PDB entry 9K9V | electron microscopy, 3.00 A resolution | chains A and E of the 5 polymer chains in the assembly

== Chain A ==
Protein: DNA polymerase
From: Monkeypox virus
Notes: EC 2.7.7.7
UniProt: A0A7H0DN44 (DPOL_MONPV); residue numbers follow UniProt; this construct covers 1-1006
Chain sequence (1031 residues; each row starts with the number of its first residue; numbers below 1 keep their minus sign (Met-24 is residue -24)):
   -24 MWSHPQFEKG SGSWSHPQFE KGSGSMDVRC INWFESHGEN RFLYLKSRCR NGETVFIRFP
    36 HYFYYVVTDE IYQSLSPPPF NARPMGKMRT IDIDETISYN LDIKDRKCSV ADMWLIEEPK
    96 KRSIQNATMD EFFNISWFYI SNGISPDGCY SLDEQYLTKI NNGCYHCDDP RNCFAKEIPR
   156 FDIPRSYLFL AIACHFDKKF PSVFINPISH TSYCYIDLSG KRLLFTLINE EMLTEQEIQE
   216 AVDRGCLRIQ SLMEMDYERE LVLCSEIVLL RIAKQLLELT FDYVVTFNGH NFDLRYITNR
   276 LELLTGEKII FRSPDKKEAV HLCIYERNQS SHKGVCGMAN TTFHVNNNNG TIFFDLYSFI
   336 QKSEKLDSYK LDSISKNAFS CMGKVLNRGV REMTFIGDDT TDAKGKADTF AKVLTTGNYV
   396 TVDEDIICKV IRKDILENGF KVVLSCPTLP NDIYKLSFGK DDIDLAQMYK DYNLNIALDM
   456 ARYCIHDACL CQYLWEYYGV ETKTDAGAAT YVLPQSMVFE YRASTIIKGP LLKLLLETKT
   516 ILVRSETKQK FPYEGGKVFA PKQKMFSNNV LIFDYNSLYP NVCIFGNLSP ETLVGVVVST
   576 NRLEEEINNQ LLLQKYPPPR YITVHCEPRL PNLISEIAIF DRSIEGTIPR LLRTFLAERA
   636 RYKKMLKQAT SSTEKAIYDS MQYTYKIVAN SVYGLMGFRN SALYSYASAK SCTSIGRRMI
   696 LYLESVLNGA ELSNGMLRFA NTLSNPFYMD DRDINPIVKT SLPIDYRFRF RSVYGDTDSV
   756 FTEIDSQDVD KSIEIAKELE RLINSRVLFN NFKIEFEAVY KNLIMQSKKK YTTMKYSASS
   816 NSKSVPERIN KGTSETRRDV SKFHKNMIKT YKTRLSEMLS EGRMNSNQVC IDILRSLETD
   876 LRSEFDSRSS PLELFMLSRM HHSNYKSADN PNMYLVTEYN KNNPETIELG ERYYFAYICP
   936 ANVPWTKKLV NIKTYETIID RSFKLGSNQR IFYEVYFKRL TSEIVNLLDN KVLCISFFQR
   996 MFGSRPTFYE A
Unresolved in the structure: -24 to 0, 305-314, 528-531, 1005-1006
Sequence notes: initiating methionine (-24); expression tag (-23 to 0); conflict Phe108 (Leu in A0A7H0DN44); engineered mutation Ala166 (Asp in A0A7H0DN44), Ala168 (Glu in A0A7H0DN44)

== Chain E ==
Molecule: 38-nt DNA strand
Sequence (38 nucleotides; row label = number of the first residue in the row):
     1 CTGCACGAAT TAAGCAATTC GTAATCATGG TCATAGCT
Unresolved in the structure: 1-17, 31-38

== Chain A / chain E interface ==
Contacting residue pairs (6; chain A residue first):
  Val945(A) with DA24(E), phosphate contact
  Asn946(A) with DA24(E), phosphate contact
  Ile947(A) with DA24(E), hydrogen bond to the phosphate
  Lys948(A) with DA24(E), hydrogen bond to the phosphate
  Arg974(A) with DA23(E), salt bridge to the phosphate
  Thr1002(A) with DT22(E), phosphate contact
Interface residues without a listed pair, chain A (8 interface residues in all): Arg832, Tyr1004
Interface residues without a listed pair, chain E (4 interface residues in all): DG21

== In short ==
Chain A and chain E form an interface of 8 and 4 residues respectively; the contacts include 2 hydrogen bonds
and 1 salt bridge. Polar pairs include Ile947(A)-DA24(E), Lys948(A)-DA24(E) and Arg974(A)-DA23(E).
Chain A is DNA polymerase (Monkeypox virus) and chain E is a 38-nt DNA strand; the structure, MPXV DNA
polymerase complex in editing state 2, was determined by electron microscopy together with 9K9R, 9K9S, 9K9T
and 9K9U from the same study.
